8BEL - chains N and O of the 14 polymer chains in the assembly; structure by electron microscopy, 2.25 A resolution.

Chain N:
Protein: Cytochrome b-c1 complex subunit Rieske-1, mitochondrial
Organism: Arabidopsis thaliana
Notes: EC 7.1.1.8
Reference sequence: Q94JS0 (UCRI1_ARATH); residues 1-272 here = UniProt positions 1-272
Sequence (272 residues; numbered 1 to 272; the number before each row is that of its first residue):
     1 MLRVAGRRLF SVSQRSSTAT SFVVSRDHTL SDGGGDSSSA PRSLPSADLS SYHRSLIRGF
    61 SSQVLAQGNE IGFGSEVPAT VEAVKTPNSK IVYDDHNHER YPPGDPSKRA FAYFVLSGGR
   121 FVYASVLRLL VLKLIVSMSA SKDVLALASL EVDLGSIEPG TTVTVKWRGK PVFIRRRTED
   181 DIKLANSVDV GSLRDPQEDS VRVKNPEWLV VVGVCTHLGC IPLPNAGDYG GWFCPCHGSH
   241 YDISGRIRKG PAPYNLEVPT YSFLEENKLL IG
Unresolved in the structure: 1-92, 272
UniProt features mapped onto this chain:
  - binding site ([2Fe-2S] cluster): C215, H217, C234, H237
Cystine bridges: C220-C236
Ion coordination: 2Fe-2S cluster Fe: C215, H217, C234, H237
Ligand contacts:
  - 1,2-diacyl-glycerol-3-sn-phosphate (3PH): L127, V131, L132, I135, V136
  - 2Fe-2S cluster (FES): C215, H217, L218, G219, C220, C234, C236, H237, G238, S239, P251
  - UQ5 (2,3-dimethoxy-5-methyl-6-(3,11,15,19-tetramethyl-eicosa-2,6,10,14,18-pentaenyl)-[1,4]benzoquinone): M138, C236, H237
From the paper describing this entry:
  - binding site for UQ5: H237
  - binding site for 2Fe-2S cluster: H237
  - catalytic residues: H237

Chain O:
Protein: Cytochrome c1 2, heme protein, mitochondrial
Organism: Arabidopsis thaliana
Reference sequence: Q9FKS5 (CYC1B_ARATH); residue numbers follow UniProt; this construct covers 1-307
Sequence (307 residues; numbered 1 to 307; the number before each row is that of its first residue):
     1 MVGGGVIRQL LRRKLHSQSV ATPVLSWLSS KKANEDAGSA GLRAFALMGA GITGLLSFST
    61 VASADEAEHG LECPNYPWPH EGILSSYDHA SIRRGHQVYQ QVCASCHSMS LISYRDLVGV
   121 AYTEEEAKAM AAEIEVVDGP NDEGEMFTRP GKLSDRLPEP YSNESAARFA NGGAYPPDLS
   181 LVTKARHNGQ NYVFALLTGY RDPPAGISIR EGLHYNPYFP GGAIAMPKML NDEAVEYEDG
   241 TPATEAQMGK DVVSFLSWAA EPEMEERKLM GFKWIFLLSL ALLQAAYYRR LKWSVLKSRK
   301 LVLDVVN
Unresolved in the structure: 1-63
UniProt features mapped onto this chain:
  - binding site (heme c): C103, C106, H107, M226
Ion coordination: heme Fe: H107, M226
Ligand contacts:
  - 1,2-diacyl-glycerol-3-sn-phosphate (3PH): G82, I83, F272, I275, F276, S279, L280
  - heme (HEM): V102, C103, C106, H107, N171, A174, Y175, P176, P177, L179, V182, R186, Y192, V193, L196, L197, F219, A223, I224, A225, M226, P227, M229, L230, V252, L256

Chain N / chain O interface:
Residue-residue contacts (31; chain N residue first):
  Y93(N) - S298(O)
  D94(N) - S298(O)  hydrogen bond (backbone-backbone)
  D94(N) - R299(O)
  N97(N) - R290(O)  hydrogen bond (backbone-side chain)
  N97(N) - K297(O)
  H98(N) - R290(O)
  H98(N) - S294(O)
  H98(N) - S298(O)
  F111(N) - Y287(O)
  A112(N) - Y287(O)
  V115(N) - Q284(O)
  V115(N) - Y287(O)  hydrophobic
  L116(N) - Q284(O)  hydrogen bond (backbone-side chain)
  L116(N) - Y288(O)  hydrophobic
  G119(N) - Q284(O)
  R120(N) - Q284(O)
  V122(N) - L277(O)
  V122(N) - A281(O)  hydrophobic
  Y123(N) - A281(O)  hydrogen bond (side chain-backbone)
  Y123(N) - Q284(O)  hydrogen bond
  Y123(N) - A285(O)
  S125(N) - W274(O)
  V126(N) - W274(O)  hydrophobic
  L129(N) - W274(O)  hydrophobic
  K133(N) - M270(O)
  K142(N) - R115(O)
  D143(N) - R115(O)
  A146(N) - R115(O)
  A146(N) - S154(O)
  L147(N) - S154(O)
  L150(N) - K152(O)
Other interface residues (no listed pair), chain O (18 interface residues in all): L278, L291

Summary:
Chain N and chain O form an interface of 21 and 18 residues respectively, with 5 hydrogen bonds. Polar pairs
include N97(N)-R290(O), L116(N)-Q284(O) and Y123(N)-A281(O). Ligands of chain N: compound UQ5, 2Fe-2S cluster
and 1,2-diacyl-glycerol-3-sn-phosphate. Chain O binds 1,2-diacyl-glycerol-3-sn-phosphate and heme. From the
paper: the catalytic residue H237(N); a binding site for UQ5 at H237(N).
Here chain N is Cytochrome b-c1 complex subunit Rieske-1, mitochondrial and chain O is Cytochrome c1 2, heme
protein, mitochondrial, both from Arabidopsis thaliana. Entry 8BEL (Cryo-EM structure of the Arabidopsis
thaliana I+III2 supercomplex (CIII membrane domain)) was determined by electron microscopy, deposited together
with 8BED, 8BEE, 8BEF, 8BEH, 8BEP, 8BPX, 8BQ5 and 8BQ6.
